3HH3 - chain A; structure by X-ray diffraction, 1.25 A resolution.

Chain A:
Name: Lysozyme
Organism: Enterobacteria phage T4
Notes: EC 3.2.1.17
Reference sequence: P00720 (LYS_BPT4); residues 1-164 here = UniProt positions 1-164
Chain sequence (164 residues; numbered 1 to 164; the number before each row is that of its first residue):
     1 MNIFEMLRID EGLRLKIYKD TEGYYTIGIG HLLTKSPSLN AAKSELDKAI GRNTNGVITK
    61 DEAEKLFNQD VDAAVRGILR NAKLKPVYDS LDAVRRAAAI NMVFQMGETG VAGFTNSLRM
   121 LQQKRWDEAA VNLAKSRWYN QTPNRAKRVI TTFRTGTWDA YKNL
Construct notes: engineered mutation Thr-54 (Cys in P00720), Ala-97 (Cys in P00720), Ala-99 (Leu in P00720)
Ion coordination: Na+ near Glu-11 (its only coordinating residue here)
Residues lining bound ligands:
  - 1,2-dihydro-1,2-azaborinine (B20): Ile-78, Leu-84, Val-87, Tyr-88, Leu-91, Ala-99, Met-102, Val-103, Val-111, Leu-118, Leu-121, Phe-153
  - 2-hydroxyethyl disulfide (HED), molecule 1: Phe-4, Asn-68, Val-71, Asp-72, Val-75, Arg-76
  - 2-hydroxyethyl disulfide (HED), molecule 2: Gly-30, His-31, Leu-32, Asp-70, Ala-73, Ala-74, Val-103, Phe-104, Gly-107, Glu-108

Overview:
Ligands of chain A: 2-hydroxyethyl disulfide and 1,2-dihydro-1,2-azaborinine.
Chain A is Lysozyme (Enterobacteria phage T4); the structure, New azaborine compounds bind to the T4 lysozyme
L99A cavity - 1,2-dihydro-1,2-azaborine, was determined by X-ray diffraction, deposited together with 3HH4,
3HH5 and 3HH6.
